4ZPV - chains H and L of the 3 polymer chains in the assembly; structure by X-ray diffraction, 3.20 A resolution.

[Chain H]
Molecule: D12 Fab Heavy chain
Source organism: Mus musculus
Notes: antibody fragment or engineered binder
Chain sequence (216 residues; each row starts with the number of its first residue; note: 1 number in that range is skipped by the numbering (no residue carries it; nothing is unmodelled there); a row labelled like 82A-82C holds insertion residues (82A, then the next letters in order)):
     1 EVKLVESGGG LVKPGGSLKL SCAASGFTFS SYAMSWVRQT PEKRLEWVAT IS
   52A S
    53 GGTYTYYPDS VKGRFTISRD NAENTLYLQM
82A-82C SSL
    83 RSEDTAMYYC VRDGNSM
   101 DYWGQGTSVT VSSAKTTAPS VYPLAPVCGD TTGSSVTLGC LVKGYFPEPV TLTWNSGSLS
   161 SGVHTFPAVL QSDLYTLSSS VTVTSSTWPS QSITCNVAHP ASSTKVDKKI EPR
Unresolved in the structure: 129-131

[Chain L]
Molecule: D12 Fab light chain
Source organism: Mus musculus
Notes: antibody fragment or engineered binder
Chain sequence (214 residues; numbered 1 to 214; the number before each row is that of its first residue):
     1 DIQMTQTTSS LSASLGDRVT IICRASQDIN NYLNWYQQKP DGTVKLLIYY TSRLHSGVPS
    61 RFSGSGSGSD YSLTISNLEQ EDIATYFCQQ ANTLPPTFGA GTKLELRRAD AAPTVSIFPP
   121 SSEQLTSGGA SVVCFLNNFY PKDINVKWKI DGSERQNGVL NSWTDQDSKD STYSMSSTLT
   181 LTKDEYERHN SYTCEATHKT STSPIVKSFN RNEC
Unresolved in the structure: 213-214

[Chain H / chain L interface]
Residue-residue contacts - 60 pairs, chain H then chain L:
  Gln39(H) - Gln38(L)  hydrogen bond
  Lys43(H) - Phe87(L)
  Arg44(H) - Phe98(L)
  Arg44(H) - Gly99(L)  hydrogen bond (side chain-backbone)
  Arg44(H) - Ala100(L)
  Leu45(H) - Phe87(L)  hydrophobic
  Leu45(H) - Phe98(L)
  Trp47(H) - Leu94(L)  hydrophobic
  Trp47(H) - Pro95(L)  hydrophobic
  Trp47(H) - Pro96(L)
  Tyr91(H) - Gln38(L)
  Tyr91(H) - Gly42(L)
  Asn97(H) - Asn34(L)  hydrogen bond (backbone-side chain)
  Asn97(H) - Tyr49(L)
  Asn97(H) - Ala91(L)
  Ser98(H) - Asn34(L)
  Ser98(H) - Tyr36(L)
  Ser98(H) - Leu46(L)
  Ser98(H) - Tyr49(L)
  Met99(H) - Tyr36(L)  hydrogen bond (backbone-side chain)
  Met99(H) - Leu46(L)
  Met99(H) - Gln89(L)
  Asp101(H) - His55(L)  salt bridge
  Trp103(H) - Tyr36(L)
  Trp103(H) - Val44(L)
  Gln105(H) - Thr43(L)
  Tyr122(H) - Ser121(L)
  Tyr122(H) - Gln124(L)
  Pro123(H) - Ser121(L)
  Pro123(H) - Glu123(L)
  Leu124(H) - Phe118(L)  hydrophobic
  Leu124(H) - Val133(L)  hydrophobic
  Ala125(H) - Phe118(L)
  Ala125(H) - Pro119(L)
  Pro126(H) - Phe118(L)
  Val127(H) - Ile117(L)
  Val127(H) - Pro119(L)  hydrophobic
  Val127(H) - Phe209(L)  hydrophobic
  Thr137(H) - Ser116(L)  hydrogen bond
  Thr137(H) - Phe118(L)
  Leu138(H) - Phe118(L)  hydrophobic
  Ser161(H) - Lys169(L)  hydrogen bond
  His164(H) - Asn137(L)
  His164(H) - Asn138(L)
  His164(H) - Ser174(L)
  Phe166(H) - Phe135(L)  hydrophobic
  Phe166(H) - Asn137(L)
  Phe166(H) - Ser162(L)
  Phe166(H) - Thr164(L)
  Phe166(H) - Ser174(L)
  Phe166(H) - Met175(L)
  Phe166(H) - Ser176(L)
  Pro167(H) - Ser162(L)  hydrogen bond (backbone-side chain)
  Pro167(H) - Trp163(L)
  Val169(H) - Leu160(L)  hydrophobic
  Val169(H) - Ser162(L)
  Ser178(H) - Ser176(L)  hydrogen bond
  Ser179(H) - Phe135(L)
  Ser180(H) - Phe135(L)
  Ser180(H) - Asn137(L)  hydrogen bond
Other interface residues (no listed pair), chain H (36 interface residues in all): Val37, Glu46, Tyr102, Gly139, Leu141, Lys143, Gln171, Lys208
Other interface residues (no listed pair), chain L (43 interface residues in all): Ser127, Ser131, Asn161, Asp167, Thr180

[In short]
36 residues of chain H face 43 of chain L across their interface; the contacts include 9 hydrogen bonds and 1
salt bridge. Among the polar pairs are Asp101(H)-His55(L), Gln39(H)-Gln38(L) and Arg44(H)-Gly99(L).
Here chain H is D12 Fab Heavy chain and chain L is D12 Fab light chain, both from Mus musculus. Entry 4ZPV
(Structure of MERS-Coronavirus Spike Receptor-binding Domain (England1 Strain) in Complex with
Vaccine-Elicited Murine Neutralizing Antibody D12 ...) was determined by X-ray diffraction, deposited together
with 4ZPT and 4ZPW.
